Entry 6SPC (electron microscopy, 2.95 A resolution); this record covers chains a and l of the 21 polymer chains in the assembly.

Chain a:
Molecule: 16S rRNA
From: Pseudomonas aeruginosa
Sequence (1519 nucleotides; numbered 2 to 1526; 6 numbers in that range are skipped by the numbering (no residue carries them; nothing is unmodelled there); the number before each row is that of its first residue):
     2 A
     7 AAGAGUUUGA UCAUGGCUCA GAUUGAACGC UGGCGGCAGG CCUAACA
    55 AUGCAAGUC
    65 AGCGGAUAAA GGGAGCUUGC UCCUGGAUUC AGCGGCAGAC GGGUGAGUAA UGCCUAGGAA
   125 UCUGCCUGGU AGUGGGGGAU AACGUCCGGA AACGGGCGCU AAUACCGCAU ACGUCCUGAG
   185 GGAGAAAGUG GGGGAUCUUC GGACCUCACG CUAUCAGAUG AGCCUAGGUC GGAUUAGCUA
   245 GUUGGUGGGG UAAAGGCCUA CCAAGGCGAC GAUCCGUAAC UGGUCUGAGA GGAUGAUCAG
   305 UCACACUGGA ACUGAGACAC GGUCCAGACU CCUACGGGAG GCAGCAGUGG GGAAUAUUGG
   365 ACAAUGGGCG AAAGCCUGAU CCAGCCAUGC CGCGUGUGUG AAGAAGGUCU UCGGAUUGUA
   425 AAGCACUUUA AGUUGGGAGG AAGGGCAGUA AGUUAAUACC UUGCUGUUUU GACGUUACCA
   485 ACAGAAUAAG CACCGGCUAA CUUCGUGCCA GCAGCCGCGG UAAUACGAAG GGUGCAAGCG
   545 UUAAUCGGAA UUACUGGGCG UAAAGCGCGC GUAGGUGGUU CAGCAAGUUG GAUGUGAAAU
   605 CCCCGGGCUC AACCUGGGAA CUGCAUCCAA AACUACUGAG CUAGAGUACG GUAGAGGGUG
   665 GUGGAAUUUC CUGUGUAGCG GUGAAAUGCG UAGAUAUAGG AAGGAACACC AGUGGCGAAG
   725 GCGACCACCU GGACUGAUAC UGACACUGAG GUGCGAAAGC GUGGGGAGCA AACAGGAUUA
   785 GAUACCCUGG UAGUCCACGC CGUAAACGAU GUCGACUAGC CGUUGGGAUC CUUGAGAUCU
   845 UAGUGGCGCA GCUAACGCGA UAAGUCGACC GCCUGGGGAG UACGGCCGCA AGGUUAAAAC
   905 UCAAAUGAAU UGACGGGGGC CCGCACAAGC GGUGGAGCAU GUGGUUUAAU UCGAAGCAAC
   965 GCGAAGAACC UUACCUGGCC UUGACAUGCU GAGAACUUUC CAGAGAUGGA UUGGUGCCUU
  1025 CGGGAACUCA GACACAGGUG CUGCAUGGCU GUCGUCAGCU CGUGUCGUGA GAUGUUGGGU
  1085 UAAGUCCCGU AACGAGCGCA ACCCUUGUCC UUAGUUACCA GCACCUCGGG UGGGCACUCU
  1145 AAGGAGACUG CCGGUGACAA ACCGGAGGAA GGUGGGGAUG ACGUCAAGUC AUCAUGGCCC
  1205 UUACGGCCAG GGCUACACAC GUGCUACAAU GGUCGGUACA AAGGGUUGCC AAGCCGCGAG
  1265 GUGGAGCUAA UCCCAUAAAA CCGAUCGUAG UCCGGAUCGC AGUCUGCAAC UCGACUGCGU
  1325 GAAGUCGGAA UCGCUAGUAA UCGUGAAUCA GAAUGUCACG GUGAAUACGU UCCCGGGCCU
  1385 UGUACACACC GCCCGUCACA CCAUGGGAGU GGGUUGCUCC AGAAGUAGCU AGUCUAACCG
  1445 CAAGGGGGAC GGUUACCACG GAGUGAUUCA UGACUGGGGU GAAGUCGUAA CAAGGUAGCC
  1505 GUAGGGGAAC CUGCGGCUGG AU
Differences from the reference sequence: conflict A2, A72 (G2309540 in 1359201046), A101 (G2309511 in 1359201046)
From the paper describing this entry:
  - conformationally variable residues (side-chain flip): A1486, A1487

Chain l:
Name: 30S ribosomal protein S12
From: Pseudomonas aeruginosa
UniProt: A0A071L394 (A0A071L394_PSEAI); the construct lacks a stretch of the UniProt sequence, so the offset changes along the chain: 2-112 = UniProt 2-112; 113-120 = UniProt 114-121
Sequence (120 residues; numbered 2 to 120 plus 1 insertion-coded residue; the number before each row is that of its first residue):
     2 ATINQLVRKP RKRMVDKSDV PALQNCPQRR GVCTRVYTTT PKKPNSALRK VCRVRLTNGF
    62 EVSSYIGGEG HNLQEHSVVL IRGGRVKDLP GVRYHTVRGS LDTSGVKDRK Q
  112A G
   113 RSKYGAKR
Disordered / not traced: 2-4, 112A, 118-120

How chain a and chain l interact:
Pairs across the interface (102; chain a residue first):
  A33(a) / Pro-28(l)  base contact
  A33(a) / Gln-29(l)  hydrogen bond to the sugar
  C34(a) / Gln-29(l)  sugar contact
  C34(a) / Arg-113(l)  sugar contact
  G35(a) / Gln-112(l)  hydrogen bond to the base
  G35(a) / Arg-113(l)  sugar contact
  G35(a) / Tyr-116(l)  hydrogen bond to the phosphate
  C36(a) / Lys-111(l)  sugar contact
  C36(a) / Gln-112(l)  hydrogen bond to the base
  C36(a) / Tyr-116(l)  hydrogen bond to the phosphate
  G235(a) / Lys-13(l)  sugar contact
  G296(a) / Arg-14(l)  hydrogen bond to the sugar
  G356(a) / Arg-31(l)  salt bridge to the phosphate
  G356(a) / Thr-58(l)  hydrogen bond to the phosphate
  A357(a) / Cys-27(l)  hydrogen bond to the base
  A357(a) / Pro-28(l)  base contact
  A357(a) / Gln-29(l)  base contact
  A357(a) / Arg-30(l)  salt bridge to the phosphate
  A357(a) / Arg-31(l)  hydrogen bond to the phosphate
  A357(a) / Thr-58(l)  phosphate contact
  A357(a) / Leu-81(l)  sugar contact
  C495(a) / Lys-111(l)  salt bridge to the phosphate
  C495(a) / Gln-112(l)  hydrogen bond to the phosphate
  A496(a) / Lys-111(l)  phosphate contact
  A496(a) / Gln-112(l)  hydrogen bond to the phosphate
  C512(a) / Ser-47(l)  base contact
  C513(a) / Ser-47(l)  phosphate contact
  C513(a) / Ala-48(l)  phosphate contact
  A514(a) / Ala-48(l)  phosphate contact
  A514(a) / Leu-49(l)  hydrogen bond to the phosphate
  A514(a) / Lys-51(l)  phosphate contact
  G515(a) / Ala-48(l)  base contact
  G515(a) / Arg-50(l)  hydrogen bond to the base
  G515(a) / Lys-51(l)  salt bridge to the phosphate
  G515(a) / Gly-69(l)  phosphate contact
  G515(a) / Glu-70(l)  phosphate contact
  G515(a) / Gly-71(l)  hydrogen bond to the phosphate
  C516(a) / Arg-50(l)  base contact
  C516(a) / Tyr-66(l)  hydrogen bond to the phosphate
  C516(a) / Gly-68(l)  phosphate contact
  C516(a) / Gly-69(l)  phosphate contact
  C516(a) / Asp-89(l)  hydrogen bond to the base
  A517(a) / Arg-50(l)  base contact
  A517(a) / Val-87(l)  base contact
  A517(a) / Lys-88(l)  base contact
  A517(a) / Asp-89(l)  hydrogen bond to the base
  C519(a) / Lys-88(l)  phosphate contact
  C520(a) / Lys-88(l)  salt bridge to the phosphate
  G521(a) / Asn-46(l)  hydrogen bond to the base
  G521(a) / Asp-89(l)  base contact
  C522(a) / Asn-46(l)  hydrogen bond to the base
  C522(a) / Arg-50(l)  base contact
  G523(a) / Asn-46(l)  base contact
  G523(a) / Ser-47(l)  hydrogen bond to the base
  G531(a) / Lys-108(l)  salt bridge to the phosphate
  A532(a) / Val-107(l)  phosphate contact
  A532(a) / Lys-108(l)  phosphate contact
  A532(a) / Asp-109(l)  phosphate contact
  A532(a) / Arg-110(l)  phosphate contact
  G544(a) / Arg-113(l)  base contact
  U545(a) / Arg-113(l)  hydrogen bond to the base
  U546(a) / Pro-28(l)  hydrogen bond to the sugar
  U546(a) / Arg-83(l)  hydrogen bond to the phosphate
  U546(a) / Gly-84(l)  hydrogen bond to the sugar
  A547(a) / Val-21(l)  phosphate contact
  A547(a) / Asn-26(l)  sugar contact
  A547(a) / Cys-27(l)  sugar contact
  A547(a) / Pro-28(l)  sugar contact
  A547(a) / Gly-84(l)  phosphate contact
  A547(a) / Gly-85(l)  phosphate contact
  A548(a) / Ser-19(l)  phosphate contact
  A548(a) / Asn-26(l)  sugar contact
  G551(a) / Arg-14(l)  salt bridge to the phosphate
  U556(a) / Arg-12(l)  base contact
  U556(a) / Lys-13(l)  hydrogen bond to the sugar
  U556(a) / Arg-14(l)  sugar contact
  U556(a) / Met-15(l)  base contact
  A557(a) / Arg-12(l)  base contact
  C558(a) / Leu-7(l)  phosphate contact
  C558(a) / Arg-12(l)  salt bridge to the phosphate
  G561(a) / Arg-12(l)  hydrogen bond to the base
  G579(a) / Asn-5(l)  hydrogen bond to the sugar
  C873(a) / Asn-5(l)  phosphate contact
  C874(a) / Asn-5(l)  phosphate contact
  C874(a) / Gln-6(l)  base contact
  C874(a) / Arg-9(l)  salt bridge to the phosphate
  G875(a) / Gln-6(l)  hydrogen bond to the base
  G875(a) / Arg-9(l)  salt bridge to the phosphate
  G875(a) / Lys-10(l)  salt bridge to the phosphate
  C876(a) / Gln-6(l)  hydrogen bond to the base
  C877(a) / Arg-12(l)  base contact
  U878(a) / Arg-12(l)  hydrogen bond to the base
  A903(a) / Lys-18(l)  phosphate contact
  C904(a) / Pro-22(l)  phosphate contact
  C904(a) / Arg-94(l)  salt bridge to the phosphate
  U905(a) / Gly-92(l)  phosphate contact
  U905(a) / Arg-94(l)  salt bridge to the phosphate
  C906(a) / Arg-86(l)  salt bridge to the phosphate
  A907(a) / Lys-88(l)  phosphate contact
  C1406(a) / Arg-54(l)  salt bridge to the phosphate
  G1485(a) / Lys-43(l)  salt bridge to the phosphate
  A1486(a) / Lys-44(l)  phosphate contact
Interface residues without a listed pair, chain a (54 interface residues in all): A32, U37, G236, C550, C1405, U1484
Interface residues without a listed pair, chain l (56 interface residues in all): Pro-45, Pro-91, Gly-100, Ser-114

Overview:
The interface between chain a and chain l involves 54 residues on one side and 56 on the other; the contacts
include 30 hydrogen bonds and 16 salt bridges. Among the polar pairs are G35(a)/Gln-112(l), C36(a)/Gln-112(l)
and A357(a)/Cys-27(l). The paper reports conformational variability at A1486(a) and A1487(a).
Here chain a is 16S rRNA and chain l is 30S ribosomal protein S12, both from Pseudomonas aeruginosa. Entry
6SPC (Pseudomonas aeruginosa 30s ribosome from an aminoglycoside resistant clinical isolate) was determined by
electron microscopy, deposited together with 6SPE.
